PDB entry 4QPZ | X-ray diffraction, 3.00 A resolution | chains B and C of the 4 polymer chains in the assembly

== Chain B (and C) ==
Molecule: Formolase
Organism: Pseudomonas fluorescens
Notes: chain C of this document is another copy of the same molecule, construct and numbering; everything in this record applies to it too
UniProtKB: Q9F4L3 (Q9F4L3_PSEFL); residue numbers follow UniProt; this construct covers 2-563
Amino-acid sequence (582 residues; row label = number of the first residue in the row):
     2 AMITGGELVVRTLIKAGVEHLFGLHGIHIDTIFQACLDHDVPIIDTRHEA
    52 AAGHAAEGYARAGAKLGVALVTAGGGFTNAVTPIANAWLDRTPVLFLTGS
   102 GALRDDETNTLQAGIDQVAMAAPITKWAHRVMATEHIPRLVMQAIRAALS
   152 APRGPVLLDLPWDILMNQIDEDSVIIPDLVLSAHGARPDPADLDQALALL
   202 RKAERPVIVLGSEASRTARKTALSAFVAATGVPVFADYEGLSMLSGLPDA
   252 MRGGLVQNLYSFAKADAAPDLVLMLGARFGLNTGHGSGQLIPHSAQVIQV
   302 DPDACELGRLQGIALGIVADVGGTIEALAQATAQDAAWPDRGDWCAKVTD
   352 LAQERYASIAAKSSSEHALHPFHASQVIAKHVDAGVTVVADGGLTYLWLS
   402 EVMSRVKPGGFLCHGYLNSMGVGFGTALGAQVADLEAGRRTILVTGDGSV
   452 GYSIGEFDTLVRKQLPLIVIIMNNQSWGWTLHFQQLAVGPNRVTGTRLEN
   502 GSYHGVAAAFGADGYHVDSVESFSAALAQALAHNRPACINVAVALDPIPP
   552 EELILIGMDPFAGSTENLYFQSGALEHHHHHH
Not modelled in the structure: 564-583
Sequence notes: conflict Ile28 (Ala in Q9F4L3), Gly394 (Ala in Q9F4L3), Asn419 (Gly in Q9F4L3), Trp480 (Ala in Q9F4L3); expression tag (564-583)
Bound ions: Mg2+: Asp448, Asn475, Ser477 (together with thiamine diphosphate)
Ligand contacts:
  - thiamine diphosphate (TPP), molecule 1: Leu25, His26, Gly27, Glu50, Thr73, Gly76, Gly77, Asn80, Gln113
  - thiamine diphosphate (TPP), molecule 2: Gly393, Gly394, Leu395, Thr396, Asn419, Ser420, Met421, Gly447, Asp448, Gly449, Ser450, Tyr453, Met473, Asn475, Ser477, Trp478, Gly479, Trp480, Thr481

== How chain B and chain C interact ==
Residue-residue contacts (48; chain B residue first):
  Arg140(B) - Arg310(C)
  Arg140(B) - Leu311(C)
  Gln144(B) - Cys306(C)
  Gln144(B) - Arg310(C)  hydrogen bond
  Arg147(B) - Ala305(C)  hydrogen bond (side chain-backbone)
  Arg147(B) - Cys306(C)  hydrogen bond (side chain-backbone)
  Arg147(B) - Leu308(C)  hydrogen bond (side chain-backbone)
  Arg147(B) - Arg310(C)
  Ser151(B) - Ala305(C)
  Val181(B) - Ile314(C)
  Val181(B) - Ala315(C)
  Val181(B) - Leu316(C)
  Val181(B) - Gly317(C)
  Leu182(B) - Gly317(C)
  Leu182(B) - Val319(C)  hydrophobic
  Ser183(B) - Asp193(C)  hydrogen bond
  Ser183(B) - Gly317(C)  hydrogen bond (backbone-backbone)
  His185(B) - Asp190(C)
  His185(B) - Asp193(C)  salt bridge
  Ala187(B) - Ala187(C)  hydrophobic
  Ala187(B) - Arg188(C)
  Ala187(B) - Val319(C)
  Arg188(B) - Ala187(C)
  Arg188(B) - Arg188(C)  hydrogen bond (backbone-backbone)
  Arg188(B) - Asp190(C)  salt bridge
  Arg188(B) - Pro191(C)
  Asp190(B) - His185(C)
  Asp190(B) - Gly186(C)
  Asp190(B) - Arg188(C)  salt bridge
  Pro191(B) - Arg188(C)
  Asp193(B) - Ser183(C)  hydrogen bond
  Asp193(B) - His185(C)
  Ala305(B) - Arg147(C)  hydrogen bond (backbone-side chain)
  Ala305(B) - Ser151(C)
  Cys306(B) - Gln144(C)
  Cys306(B) - Arg147(C)  hydrogen bond (backbone-side chain)
  Leu308(B) - Arg147(C)  hydrogen bond (backbone-side chain)
  Arg310(B) - Arg140(C)
  Arg310(B) - Gln144(C)
  Arg310(B) - Arg147(C)
  Leu311(B) - Arg140(C)
  Ile314(B) - Val181(C)  hydrophobic
  Ala315(B) - Val181(C)
  Gly317(B) - Val181(C)
  Gly317(B) - Leu182(C)
  Gly317(B) - Ser183(C)  hydrogen bond (backbone-backbone)
  Val319(B) - Leu182(C)  hydrophobic
  Val319(B) - Ala187(C)
Interface residues without a listed pair, chain B (27 interface residues in all): Ala148, Gly186, Gly309, Leu316, Ala320
Interface residues without a listed pair, chain C (28 interface residues in all): Ala148, Ala192, Gly309, Ala320

== Summary ==
Chain B and chain C form an interface of 27 and 28 residues respectively; the contacts include 12 hydrogen
bonds and 3 salt bridges. Polar contacts include His185(B)-Asp193(C), Arg188(B)-Asp190(C) and
Gln144(B)-Arg310(C). Chain B binds thiamine diphosphate. Asp448(B), Asn475(B) and Ser477(B) form the Mg2+
site.
Chain B and chain C are both Formolase (Pseudomonas fluorescens); the structure, Crystal structure of the
formolase FLS_v2 in space group P 21, was determined by X-ray diffraction (same publication as 4QQ8).
